PDB entry 4EKX | X-ray diffraction, 1.75 A resolution | chains C and A of the 4 polymer chains in the assembly

# Chain C (and A)
Protein: 14L protein
From: Yaba-like disease virus
Notes: chain A of this document is another copy of the same molecule, construct and numbering; everything in this record applies to it too
UniProtKB: Q9DHU8 (Q9DHU8_YLDV); residues 22-136 here = UniProt positions 22-136
Chain sequence (116 residues; row label = number of the first residue in the row):
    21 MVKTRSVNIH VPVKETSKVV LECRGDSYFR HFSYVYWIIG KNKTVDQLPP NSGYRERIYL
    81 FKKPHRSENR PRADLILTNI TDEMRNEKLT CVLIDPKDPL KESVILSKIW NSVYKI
Not modelled in the structure: 21-23, 81-89, 133-136 (chain A: 21-23, 81-88, 133-136)
Construct notes: expression tag (21); engineered mutation S87 (Cys in Q9DHU8), S132 (Cys in Q9DHU8)
Disulfides: C43-C111
Reported in the primary citation:
  - self-association interface (contacts with another copy of this molecule); pairs are residue here / residue on that copy: I29-V33 (hydrophobic contact), H30-P32, V31-V33 (hydrophobic contact), V33-V124 (hydrophobic contact), E42-E42 (hydrogen bond), E42-R44 (hydrogen bond), I29, V31, E122
  - contacts within the chain: E42-R44 (hydrogen bond), T64-Q67 (hydrogen bond)
  - mutagenesis - H30A/V33R/E42R/T64F/C132S, H30A/V33R/E42R/Y54A/C132S, H30A/V33R/E42R/I114A/C132S (1.8-fold), H30A/V33R/E42R/F52A/C132S: unchanged binding to Interleukin-18
  - specificity-determining residues: P116

# Chain C / chain A interface
Residue-residue contacts (37; chain C residue first):
  V27(C) - K34(A)  hydrogen bond (backbone-side chain)
  N28(C) - P32(A)
  N28(C) - V33(A)
  N28(C) - K34(A)
  N28(C) - T36(A)
  I29(C) - V31(A)
  I29(C) - P32(A)
  I29(C) - V33(A)  hydrogen bond (backbone-backbone)
  H30(C) - H30(A)
  H30(C) - V31(A)
  H30(C) - P32(A)
  H30(C) - V40(A)  hydrogen bond (side chain-backbone)
  V31(C) - I29(A)
  V31(C) - H30(A)
  V31(C) - V31(A)  hydrogen bond (backbone-backbone)
  V31(C) - V33(A)  hydrophobic
  P32(C) - I29(A)
  P32(C) - H30(A)
  V33(C) - I29(A)  hydrogen bond (backbone-backbone)
  V33(C) - V31(A)  hydrophobic
  V33(C) - E122(A)
  V33(C) - V124(A)  hydrophobic
  K34(C) - V27(A)  hydrogen bond (side chain-backbone)
  K34(C) - N28(A)  hydrogen bond
  K34(C) - E122(A)
  V40(C) - H30(A)  hydrogen bond (backbone-side chain)
  E42(C) - H30(A)
  E42(C) - E42(A)
  E42(C) - R44(A)  salt bridge
  R44(C) - E42(A)  salt bridge
  E122(C) - V33(A)
  E122(C) - K34(A)
  V124(C) - V33(A)  hydrophobic
  K128(C) - S132(A)
  I129(C) - S132(A)
  S132(C) - K128(A)  hydrogen bond (side chain-backbone)
  S132(C) - S132(A)
Other interface residues (no listed pair), chain C (18 interface residues in all): T36, R92
Other interface residues (no listed pair), chain A (19 interface residues in all): R92, S123, I129

# Summary
Chain C and chain A form an interface of 18 and 19 residues respectively; the contacts include 9 hydrogen
bonds and 2 salt bridges. Polar contacts include E42(C)-R44(A), V27(C)-K34(A) and H30(C)-V40(A). The paper
reports that H30A/V33R/E42R/T64F/C132S, H30A/V33R/E42R/Y54A/C132S and H30A/V33R/E42R/I114A/C132S of chain C,
among others, leave binding to Interleukin-18 unchanged; the specificity determinant P116(C).
Both chains are 14L protein (Yaba-like disease virus). Entry 4EKX (Crystal Structure of YLDV 14L IL-18 Binding
Protein in Complex with Human IL-18) was determined by X-ray diffraction together with 4EEE from the same
study.
